8Q3M - chains BBB and JJJ of the 11 polymer chains in the assembly; structure by X-ray diffraction, 2.50 A resolution.

[Chain BBB]
Protein: Histone H4
Source organism: Homo sapiens
Reference sequence: P62805 (H4_HUMAN); residues 16-102 here correspond to UniProt positions 17-103 (UniProt number = residue number + 1)
Chain sequence (87 residues; row label = number of the first residue in the row):
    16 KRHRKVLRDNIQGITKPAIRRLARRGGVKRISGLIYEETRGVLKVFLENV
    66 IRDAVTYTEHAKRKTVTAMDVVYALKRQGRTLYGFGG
Disordered / not traced: 16-20
UniProt features mapped onto this chain:
  - DNA-binding region: Lys16 to Lys20
  - modified residue: Lys16 (N6-(2-hydroxyisobutyryl)lysine), Lys20 (N6,N6,N6-trimethyllysine), Lys31 (N6-(2-hydroxyisobutyryl)lysine), Lys44 (N6-(2-hydroxyisobutyryl)lysine), Ser47 (Phosphoserine), Tyr51 (Phosphotyrosine), Lys59 (N6-(2-hydroxyisobutyryl)lysine), Lys77 (N6-(2-hydroxyisobutyryl)lysine), Lys79 (N6-(2-hydroxyisobutyryl)lysine), Thr80 (Phosphothreonine), Tyr88 (Phosphotyrosine), Lys91 (N6-(2-hydroxyisobutyryl)lysine)
  - cross-link (Glycyl lysine isopeptide (Lys-Gly)): Lys20 (interchain with G-Cter in SUMO2), Lys31 (interchain with G-Cter in SUMO2), Lys59 (interchain with G-Cter in SUMO2), Lys79 (interchain with G-Cter in SUMO2), Lys91 (interchain with G-Cter in SUMO2)

[Chain JJJ]
Molecule: 145-nt DNA strand
Source organism: Homo sapiens
Sequence (145 nucleotides; numbered -72 to 72; the number before each row is that of its first residue; numbers below 1 keep their minus sign (DA-72 is residue -72)):
   -72 ATCAATATCCACCTGCAGATACTACCAAAAGTGTATTTGGAAACTGCTCC
   -22 ATCAAAAGGCATGTTCAGCTGATTCAGCTGAACATGCCTTTTGATGGAGC
    28 AGTTTCCAAATACACTTTTGGTAGTATCTGCAGGTGGATATTGAT

[How chain BBB and chain JJJ interact]
Pairs across the interface - 16 pairs, chain BBB then chain JJJ:
  Val21(BBB) - DT16(JJJ)  phosphate contact
  Arg23(BBB) - DT16(JJJ)  sugar contact
  Arg23(BBB) - DT17(JJJ)  salt bridge to the phosphate
  Arg35(BBB) - DA8(JJJ)  salt bridge to the phosphate
  Lys44(BBB) - DA8(JJJ)  phosphate contact
  Arg45(BBB) - DT6(JJJ)  base contact
  Arg45(BBB) - DG7(JJJ)  hydrogen bond to the sugar
  Arg45(BBB) - DA8(JJJ)  phosphate contact
  Ile46(BBB) - DG7(JJJ)  sugar contact
  Ile46(BBB) - DA8(JJJ)  hydrogen bond to the phosphate
  Ser47(BBB) - DG7(JJJ)  hydrogen bond to the phosphate
  Gly48(BBB) - DG7(JJJ)  hydrogen bond to the phosphate
  Arg78(BBB) - DC27(JJJ)  phosphate contact
  Lys79(BBB) - DG26(JJJ)  phosphate contact
  Lys79(BBB) - DC27(JJJ)  hydrogen bond to the phosphate
  Thr80(BBB) - DC27(JJJ)  hydrogen bond to the phosphate
Other interface residues (no listed pair), chain BBB (14 interface residues in all): Arg39, Tyr51, Lys77
Other interface residues (no listed pair), chain JJJ (9 interface residues in all): DA9, DA28

[In short]
14 residues of chain BBB and 9 residues of chain JJJ are in contact, with 6 hydrogen bonds and 2 salt bridges.
Among the polar pairs are Arg45(BBB)-DG7(JJJ), Ile46(BBB)-DA8(JJJ) and Ser47(BBB)-DG7(JJJ). Curated annotation
(UniProt) lists a DNA-binding region on chain BBB.
Chain BBB is Histone H4 and chain JJJ is a 145-nt DNA strand, both from Homo sapiens; the structure, Structure
of Nucleosome Core with a Bound Kaposi Sarcoma Associated Herpesvirus LANA Peptide Having a Methionine ...,
was determined by X-ray diffraction (same publication as 8Q36, 8Q3E and 8Q3X).
